PDB entry 4KNG | X-ray diffraction, 2.50 A resolution | chains M and E of the 6 polymer chains in the assembly

[Chain M]
Name: R-spondin-1
From: Homo sapiens
Notes: fragment: furin repeats
Reference sequence: Q2MKA7 (RSPO1_HUMAN); numbering as in UniProt (aligned over 35-144)
Sequence (115 residues; numbered 33 to 147; the number before each row is that of its first residue):
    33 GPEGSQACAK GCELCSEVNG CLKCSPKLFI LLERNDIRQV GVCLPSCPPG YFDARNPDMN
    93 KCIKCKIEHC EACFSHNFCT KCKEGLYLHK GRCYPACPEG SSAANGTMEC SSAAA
Unresolved in the structure: 33-39, 133-138, 144-147
Differences from the reference sequence: expression tag (33-34, 145-147)
Cystine bridges: Cys40-Cys47, Cys44-Cys53, Cys56-Cys75, Cys79-Cys94, Cys97-Cys105, Cys102-Cys111, Cys114-Cys125, Cys129-Cys142
UniProt features mapped onto this chain:
  - glycosylation: Asn137 (N-linked (GlcNAc...) asparagine)
  - mutagenesis: Arg66 (R66A: Strongly reduces activation of Wnt signaling; R66W: Reduces activation of Wnt signaling), Arg70 (R70C/E: Strongly reduces activation of Wnt signaling), Gln71 (Q71E: No effect on activation of Wnt signaling; Q71R: Strongly reduces activation of Wnt signaling), Gly73 (G73E/R: Strongly reduces activation of Wnt signaling), Arg87 (R87A: Nearly abolishes activation of Wnt signaling), Phe106 (F106A: Abolishes activation of Wnt signaling. Abolishes LGR4 binding; F106E: Abolishes activation of Wnt signaling), Phe110 (F110A: Nearly abolishes activation of Wnt signaling; F110E: Abolishes activation of Wnt signaling), Lys122 (K122A: Strongly reduces affinity for LGR4), Arg124 (R124A: Strongly reduces affinity for LGR4), Asn137 (N137Q: Secretion of RSPO1 is decreased. Increased Wnt/beta-catenin signaling-enhancing effects)
From the paper describing this entry:
  - disease-associated variants - I95DEL (citing earlier work)

[Chain E]
Name: E3 ubiquitin-protein ligase RNF43
From: Homo sapiens
Notes: EC 6.3.2.-; fragment: PA domain
Reference sequence: Q68DV7 (RNF43_HUMAN); residues 44-198 here = UniProt positions 44-198
Sequence (160 residues; each row starts with the number of its first residue):
    42 GPQKAIIRVI PLKMDPTGKL NLTLEGVFAG VAEITPAEGK LMQSHPLYLC NASDDDNLEP
   102 GFISIVKLES PRRAPRPCLS LASKARMAGE RGASAVLFDI TEDRAAAEQL QQPLGLTWPV
   162 VLIWGNDAEK LMEFVYKNQK AHVRIELKEP PAWPDYDAAA
Unresolved in the structure: 42-43, 193-201
Differences from the reference sequence: expression tag (42-43, 199-201)
Cystine bridges: Cys91-Cys119
From the paper describing this entry:
  - disease-associated variants - A78T, L82S, M83T (citing earlier work)
  - disease-associated variants - S85F: decreased stability (proposed by the authors, not directly observed)

[Chain M / chain E interface]
Residue-residue contacts (52):
  Leu46(M) with Arg114(E)
  Ser48(M) with Glu110(E), hydrogen bond
  Glu49(M) with Tyr177(E), hydrogen bond
  Val50(M) with Gln84(E); Lys108(E); Met173(E), hydrophobic
  Asn51(M) with Gln84(E); His86(E), hydrogen bond (backbone-side chain); Pro87(E); Lys108(E); Glu110(E)
  Cys53(M) with His86(E), hydrogen bond (backbone-side chain)
  Leu54(M) with His86(E); Glu110(E); Pro116(E)
  Ile62(M) with Leu88(E), hydrophobic
  Leu64(M) with His86(E); Leu88(E); Tyr89(E)
  Arg66(M) with Met83(E); Gln84(E), hydrogen bond (side chain-backbone); Ser85(E); Asp97(E), salt bridge
  Asn67(M) with Lys181(E)
  Asp68(M) with Lys81(E), salt bridge; Met83(E); Lys181(E); His183(E), salt bridge
  Ile69(M) with Leu82(E); Met83(E); Gln84(E), hydrogen bond (backbone-backbone); Val176(E), hydrophobic; Lys181(E); His183(E)
  Arg70(M) with Gln84(E); Val176(E); Tyr177(E); Lys178(E); Lys181(E)
  Gln71(M) with Gln84(E), hydrogen bond (backbone-side chain); Ser85(E); His86(E), hydrogen bond (side chain-backbone); Tyr89(E); Asp97(E), hydrogen bond
  Val72(M) with His86(E)
  Gly73(M) with His86(E)
  Lys93(M) with Leu88(E); Ser94(E), hydrogen bond
  Ile95(M) with Asp95(E)
  Lys96(M) with Asp95(E), hydrogen bond (backbone-side chain); Asp96(E)
  Lys98(M) with Asn98(E)
Also at the interface, not in a pair above, chain M (25 interface residues in all): Lys55, Tyr83, Met91, Cys94
Also at the interface, not in a pair above, chain E (27 interface residues in all): Cys91, Ala115, Ala182
Interface features reported in the paper:
  - residue pairs: Leu64(M)-Leu88(E) (hydrophobic contact), Arg66(M)-Asp97(E) (salt bridge), Arg66(M)-Gln84(E) (hydrogen bond), Ile69(M)-Leu82(E), Gln71(M)-Asp97(E), Met83(E)-Ile69(M), His86(E)-Leu64(M) (hydrophobic contact), Tyr89(E)-Leu64(M) (hydrophobic contact)
  - interface residues, chain M: Phe61(M), Leu64(M), Asn67(M), Ile69(M)
  - interface residues, chain E: His86(E)

[Summary]
Chain M and chain E form an interface of 25 and 27 residues respectively, with 11 hydrogen bonds and 3 salt
bridges. Polar pairs include Arg66(M)-Asp97(E), Asp68(M)-Lys81(E) and Asp68(M)-His183(E). The authors report
hydrophobic contacts between Leu64(M) and Leu88(E), His86(E) and Leu64(M) and Tyr89(E) and Leu64(M); a salt
bridge between Arg66(M) and Asp97(E); a hydrogen bond between Arg66(M) and Gln84(E). The paper reports that
S85F of chain E reduces stability; interface residues Phe61(M), Leu64(M) and His86(E) among others.
Here chain M is R-spondin-1 and chain E is E3 ubiquitin-protein ligase RNF43, both from Homo sapiens. Entry
4KNG (Crystal structure of human LGR5-RSPO1-RNF43) was determined by X-ray diffraction.
